1W3V - chain A; structure by X-ray diffraction, 1.40 A resolution.

[Chain A]
Protein: Isopenicillin N synthetase
Source organism: Emericella nidulans (strain FGSC A4 / ATCC 38163 / CBS 112.46 / NRRL 194 / M139)
Notes: EC 1.21.3.1
UniProt: P05326 (IPNS_EMENI); residue numbers follow UniProt; this construct covers 1-331
Chain sequence (331 residues; numbered 1 to 331; the number before each row is that of its first residue):
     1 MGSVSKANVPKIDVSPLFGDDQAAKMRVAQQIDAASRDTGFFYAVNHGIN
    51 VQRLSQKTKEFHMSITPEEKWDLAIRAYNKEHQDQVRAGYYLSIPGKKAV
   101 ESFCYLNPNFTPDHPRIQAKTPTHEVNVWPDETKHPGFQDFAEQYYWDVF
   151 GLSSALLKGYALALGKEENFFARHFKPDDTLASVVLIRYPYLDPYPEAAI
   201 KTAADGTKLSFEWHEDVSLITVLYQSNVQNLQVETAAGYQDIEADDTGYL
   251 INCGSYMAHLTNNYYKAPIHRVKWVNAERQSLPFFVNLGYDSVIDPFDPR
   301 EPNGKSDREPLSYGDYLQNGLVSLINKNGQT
Disordered / not traced: 1-2
Swiss-Prot annotation at these positions:
  - binding site (isopenicillin N): Arg87, Tyr91, Ser183, Tyr189, Ser281
  - binding site (N-[(5S)-5-amino-5-carboxypentanoyl]-L-cysteinyl-D-valine): Arg87, Tyr91, Ser183, Tyr189, His214, Asp216, Ser281
  - binding site (Fe(2+)): His214, Asp216, His270
  - binding site (2-oxoglutarate): Arg279
  - site: Phe211 (Transition state stabilizer)
Ion coordination: Fe2+: His214, Asp216, His270 (together with MDZ)
Ligand contacts: MDZ (n~6~-methyl-6-oxo-L-lysine - 2-[(3-mercaptobutanoyl)oxy]-3-methylbutanoic acid): Arg87, Tyr91, Cys104, Ser183, Val185, Ile187, Tyr189, Phe211, His214, Asp216, Leu223, Gln225, Leu231, His270, Val272, Ser281, Pro283, Phe285, Leu321, Leu324, Thr331

[Summary]
Chain A binds compound MDZ. His214, Asp216 and His270 coordinate Fe2+. From UniProt: 5 isopenicillin N-binding
residues, 7 N-[(5S)-5-amino-5-carboxypentanoyl]-L-cysteinyl-D-valine-binding residues, 3 Fe2+-binding residues
and residue binding 2-oxoglutarate Arg279.
Chain A is Isopenicillin N synthetase (Emericella nidulans (strain FGSC A4 / ATCC 38163 / CBS 112.46 / NRRL
194 / M139)); the structure, Isopenicillin N synthase d-(L-a-aminoadipoyl)-(3R)-methyl-L-cysteine
D-a-hydroxyisovaleryl ester complex (anaerobic), was determined by X-ray diffraction, deposited together with
1W3X.
